8R8R - chains A and D of the 5 polymer chains in the assembly; structure by electron microscopy, 2.79 A resolution.

Chain A:
Name: Cleavage and polyadenylation specificity factor subunit 1
Source organism: Homo sapiens
UniProt: Q10570 (CPSF1_HUMAN); residue numbers follow UniProt; this construct covers 1-1443
Sequence (1443 residues; numbered 1 to 1443; the number before each row is that of its first residue):
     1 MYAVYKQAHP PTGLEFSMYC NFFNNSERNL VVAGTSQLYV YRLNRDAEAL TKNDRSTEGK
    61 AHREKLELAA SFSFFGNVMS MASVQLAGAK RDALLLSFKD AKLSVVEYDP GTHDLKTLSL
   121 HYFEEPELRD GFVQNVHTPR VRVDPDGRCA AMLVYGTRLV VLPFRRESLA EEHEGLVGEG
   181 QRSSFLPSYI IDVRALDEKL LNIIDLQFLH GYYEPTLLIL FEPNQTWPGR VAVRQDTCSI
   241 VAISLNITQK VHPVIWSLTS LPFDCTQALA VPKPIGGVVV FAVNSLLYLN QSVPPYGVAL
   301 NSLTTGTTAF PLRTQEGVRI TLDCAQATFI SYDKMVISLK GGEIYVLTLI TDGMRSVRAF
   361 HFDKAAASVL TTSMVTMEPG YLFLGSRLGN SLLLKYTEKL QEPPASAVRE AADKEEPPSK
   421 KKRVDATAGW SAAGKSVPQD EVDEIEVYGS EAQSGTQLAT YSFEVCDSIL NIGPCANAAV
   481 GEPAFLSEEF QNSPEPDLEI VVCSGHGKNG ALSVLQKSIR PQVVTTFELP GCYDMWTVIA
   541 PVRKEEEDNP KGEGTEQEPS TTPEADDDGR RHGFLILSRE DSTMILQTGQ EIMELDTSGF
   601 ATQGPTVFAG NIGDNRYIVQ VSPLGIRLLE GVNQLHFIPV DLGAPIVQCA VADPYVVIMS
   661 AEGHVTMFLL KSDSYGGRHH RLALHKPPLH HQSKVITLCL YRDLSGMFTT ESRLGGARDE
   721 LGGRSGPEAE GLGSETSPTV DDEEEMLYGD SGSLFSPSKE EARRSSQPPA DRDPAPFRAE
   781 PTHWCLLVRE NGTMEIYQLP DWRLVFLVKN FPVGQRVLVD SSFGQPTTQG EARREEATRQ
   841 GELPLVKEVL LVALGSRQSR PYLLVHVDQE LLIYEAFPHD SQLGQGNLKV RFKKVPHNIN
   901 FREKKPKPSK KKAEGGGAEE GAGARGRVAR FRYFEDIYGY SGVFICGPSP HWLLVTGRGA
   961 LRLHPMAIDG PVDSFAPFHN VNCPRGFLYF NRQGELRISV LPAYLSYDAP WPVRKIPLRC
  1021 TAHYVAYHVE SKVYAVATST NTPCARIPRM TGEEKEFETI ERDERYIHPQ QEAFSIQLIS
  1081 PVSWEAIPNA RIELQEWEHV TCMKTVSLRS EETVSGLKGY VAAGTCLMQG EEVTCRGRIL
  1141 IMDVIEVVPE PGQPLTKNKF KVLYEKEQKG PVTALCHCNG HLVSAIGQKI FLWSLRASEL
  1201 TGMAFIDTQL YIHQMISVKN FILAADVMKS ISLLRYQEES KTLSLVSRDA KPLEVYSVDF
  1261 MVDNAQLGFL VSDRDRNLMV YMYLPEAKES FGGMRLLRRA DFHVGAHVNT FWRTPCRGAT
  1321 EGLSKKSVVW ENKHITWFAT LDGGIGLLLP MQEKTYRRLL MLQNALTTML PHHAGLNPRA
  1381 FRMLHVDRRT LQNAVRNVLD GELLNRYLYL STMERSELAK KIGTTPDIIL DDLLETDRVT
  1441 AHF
Unresolved in the structure: 48-62, 166-182, 401-457, 541-568, 673-679, 711-780, 823-842, 904-926, 1318-1329, 1387-1392
UniProt features mapped onto this chain:
  - motif: Lys893 to Pro908 (Nuclear localization signal)
  - modified residue (Phosphoserine): Ser756, Ser766
  - natural variant: Tyr5 to Phe1443 (deletion: In MYP27), Gln620 to Phe1443 (deletion: In MYP27), Asp1275 (D1275Y: In MYP27; uncertain significance)

Chain D:
Name: cDNA FLJ50397, highly similar to Poly(A) polymerase alpha
UniProt: B4DZL2 (B4DZL2_HUMAN); residues 720-745 here correspond to UniProt positions 285-310 (UniProt number = residue number - 435)
Sequence (26 residues; row label = number of the first residue in the row):
   720 DLSDIPALPA NPIPVIKNSI KLRLNR
Unresolved in the structure: 724-734, 745

Interface between chain A and chain D:
Contacting residue pairs - 34 pairs, chain A then chain D:
  Ala366(A) with Asp720(D); Leu721(D), hydrophobic
  Ala367(A) with Asp720(D); Leu721(D), hydrogen bond (backbone-backbone)
  Ser368(A) with Leu721(D), hydrogen bond (side chain-backbone)
  Leu392(A) with Leu721(D); Ser722(D); Asp723(D)
  Phe463(A) with Leu721(D)
  Glu464(A) with Leu721(D)
  Val465(A) with Leu721(D), hydrophobic; Asp723(D)
  Glu488(A) with Lys736(D)
  Glu489(A) with Lys736(D), salt bridge
  Asn509(A) with Ser722(D)
  Val523(A) with Lys736(D)
  Val524(A) with Ile735(D); Lys736(D), hydrogen bond (backbone-side chain); Asn737(D), hydrogen bond (backbone-backbone)
  Thr525(A) with Asn737(D)
  Phe527(A) with Leu741(D), hydrophobic
  Leu529(A) with Leu743(D), hydrophobic
  Met584(A) with Leu743(D), hydrophobic
  Ile592(A) with Ile739(D), hydrophobic; Lys740(D), hydrogen bond (backbone-backbone); Leu741(D); Arg742(D), hydrogen bond (backbone-backbone)
  Met593(A) with Arg742(D)
  Glu594(A) with Arg742(D); Leu743(D); Asn744(D), hydrogen bond (side chain-backbone)
  Asp596(A) with Asn744(D), hydrogen bond
  Asn982(A) with Ser738(D); Ile739(D)
Other interface residues (no listed pair), chain A (27 interface residues in all): Val369, Asn390, Ser468, Leu586, Glu591, Ile998
From the paper, about this interface:
  - pairs named by the authors: Glu489(A)-Lys736(D) (salt bridge)
  - interface residues, chain D: Leu721(D), Leu741(D), Leu743(D)

Overview:
The interface between chain A and chain D involves 27 residues on one side and 14 on the other; the contacts
include 8 hydrogen bonds and 1 salt bridge. Polar pairs include Glu489(A)-Lys736(D), Ser368(A)-Leu721(D) and
Val524(A)-Lys736(D). The paper describes a salt bridge between Glu489(A) and Lys736(D). The paper reports
interface residues Leu721(D), Leu741(D) and Leu743(D).
Chain A is Cleavage and polyadenylation specificity factor subunit 1 (Homo sapiens) and chain D is cDNA
FLJ50397, highly similar to Poly(A) polymerase alpha; the structure, Cryo-EM structure of the human mPSF with
PAPOA C-terminus peptide (PAPOAc), was determined by electron microscopy.
